9MUD - chains c and E of the 45 polymer chains in the assembly; structure by electron microscopy, 3.40 A resolution.

Chain c:
Molecule: 4-nt RNA strand
Sequence (4 nucleotides; numbered 4 to 7; the number before each row is that of its first residue):
     4 AAAA

Chain E:
Molecule: Cat1 (CRISPR associated TIR 1) pentagonal filament
Chain sequence (263 residues; numbered 1 to 263; the number before each row is that of its first residue):
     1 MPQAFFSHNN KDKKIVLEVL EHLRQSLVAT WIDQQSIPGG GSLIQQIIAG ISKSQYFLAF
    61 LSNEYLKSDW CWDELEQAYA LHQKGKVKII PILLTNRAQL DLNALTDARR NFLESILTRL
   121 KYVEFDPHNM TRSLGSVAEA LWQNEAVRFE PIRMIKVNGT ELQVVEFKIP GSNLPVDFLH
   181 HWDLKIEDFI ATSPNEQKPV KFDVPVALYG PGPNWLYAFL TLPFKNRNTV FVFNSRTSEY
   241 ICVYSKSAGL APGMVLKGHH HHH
Unresolved in the structure: 1, 34-41, 259-263
Reported in the primary citation:
  - binding site for the 4-nt RNA strand: Trp215, Asn234, Ser235
  - binding site for the 4-nt RNA strand: Lys225, Asn226, Arg227
  - catalytic residues: Tyr122
  - mutagenesis - D33A: decreased catalytic activity on NAD+
  - mutagenesis - Y122A: abolished catalytic activity on NAD+

Interface between chain c and chain E:
Contacting residue pairs - 19 pairs, chain c then chain E:
  A4(c) - Asn214(E)  phosphate contact
  A5(c) - Ile169(E)  base contact
  A5(c) - Ser172(E)  base contact
  A5(c) - Asn173(E)  base contact
  A5(c) - Leu174(E)  hydrogen bond to the base
  A5(c) - Gly212(E)  sugar contact
  A5(c) - Pro213(E)  phosphate contact
  A5(c) - Asn214(E)  hydrogen bond to the phosphate
  A5(c) - Trp215(E)  base contact
  A6(c) - Tyr209(E)  base contact
  A6(c) - Gly210(E)  hydrogen bond to the base
  A6(c) - Pro211(E)  base contact
  A6(c) - Gly212(E)  sugar contact
  A6(c) - Tyr217(E)  base contact
  A6(c) - Phe233(E)  base contact
  A6(c) - Asn234(E)  hydrogen bond to the sugar
  A6(c) - Ser235(E)  hydrogen bond to the sugar
  A7(c) - Asn234(E)  hydrogen bond to the base
  A7(c) - Arg236(E)  hydrogen bond to the sugar

Summary:
4 residues of chain c and 16 residues of chain E are in contact, with 7 hydrogen bonds. Polar pairs include
A5(c)-Leu174(E), A6(c)-Gly210(E) and A7(c)-Asn234(E). From the paper: the catalytic residue Tyr122(E); D33A of
chain E reduces catalytic activity on NAD+.
Chain c is a 4-nt RNA strand and chain E is Cat1 (CRISPR associated TIR 1) pentagonal filament; the structure,
Cryo-EM structure of CRISPR-associated cA4 bound Cat1 Pentagonal filament assembly, was determined by electron
microscopy, deposited together with 9MUE, 9MUO and 9MW9.
